Entry 4FYK (X-ray diffraction, 1.79 A resolution); this record covers chains A and B.

Chain A (and B):
Protein: Deoxyribonucleoside 5'-monophosphate N-glycosidase
From: Rattus norvegicus
Notes: EC 3.2.2.-; chain B of this document is another copy of the same molecule, construct and numbering; everything in this record applies to it too
UniProt: O35820 (RCL_RAT); residue numbers follow UniProt; this construct covers 11-151
Amino-acid sequence (152 residues; numbered 8 to 159; the number before each row is that of its first residue):
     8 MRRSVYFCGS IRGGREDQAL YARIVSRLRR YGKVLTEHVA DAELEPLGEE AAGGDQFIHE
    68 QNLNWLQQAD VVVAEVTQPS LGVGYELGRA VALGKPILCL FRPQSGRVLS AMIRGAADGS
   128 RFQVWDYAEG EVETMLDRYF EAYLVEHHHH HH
Disordered / not traced: 8-9, 46-58, 149-159 (chain B: 8-9, 44-60, 151-159)
Construct notes: expression tag (8-10, 152-159); engineered mutation Asn69 (Asp in O35820)
Small-molecule neighbours:
  - adenosine -5'-thio-monophosphate (SRA), molecule 1: Tyr13, Phe14, Cys15, Gly16, Ser17, Ile18, Arg19, Gly20, Glu44, His45, Ile65, Gln68, Asn69, Ser87, Leu88, Gly89, Val90, Glu93
  - adenosine -5'-thio-monophosphate (SRA), molecule 2: Ser117, Ala118, Met119
UniProt features mapped onto this chain:
  - binding site (5-hydroxymethyl-dUMP): Gly16, Ile18, Arg19, Gly20, Ser87, Gly89, Glu93, Ser117
  - modified residue (Phosphoserine): Ser17, Ser87, Ser112, Ser117, Ser127
  - mutagenesis: Tyr13 (Y13A: 100-fold decrease binding affinity for GMP as substrate), Glu93 (E93A: 100-fold increase in Km and 170-fold decrease in catalytic efficiency for dGMP as substrate)
Reported in the primary citation:
  - conformationally variable residues (side-chain flip): Arg19
  - catalytic residues: Tyr13, Glu93 (citing earlier work)

How chain A and chain B interact:
Pairs across the interface - 63 pairs, chain A then chain B:
  Arg19(A) with Val115(B); Leu116(B), hydrogen bond (side chain-backbone); Ser117(B); Ala118(B)
  Asp62(A) with Ala118(B); Arg121(B); Gly122(B)
  Gln63(A) with Arg121(B); Gly122(B), hydrogen bond (side chain-backbone); Ala124(B), hydrogen bond (side chain-backbone)
  His66(A) with Met119(B), hydrogen bond (side chain-backbone); Gly122(B); Ala123(B)
  Asn69(A) with Met119(B)
  Val83(A) with Leu88(B)
  Pro86(A) with Pro86(B)
  Ser87(A) with Ser87(B); Leu88(B)
  Leu88(A) with Val83(B); Ser87(B); Val90(B), hydrophobic; Gly91(B); Leu116(B), hydrophobic; Ile120(B), hydrophobic
  Gly89(A) with Ser117(B); Met119(B)
  Val90(A) with Leu88(B), hydrophobic
  Gly91(A) with Leu88(B); Gly91(B); Tyr92(B), hydrogen bond (backbone-backbone)
  Tyr92(A) with Gly91(B), hydrogen bond (backbone-backbone); Tyr92(B); Gly95(B); Val98(B), hydrophobic; Ile120(B), hydrophobic; Ala123(B)
  Gly95(A) with Tyr92(B); Arg96(B)
  Arg96(A) with Gly95(B); Val98(B)
  Val98(A) with Arg96(B)
  Ala99(A) with Ala99(B), hydrophobic
  Val115(A) with Arg19(B)
  Leu116(A) with Arg19(B), hydrogen bond (backbone-side chain); Leu88(B), hydrophobic
  Ser117(A) with Arg19(B); Leu88(B); Gly89(B), hydrogen bond (side chain-backbone)
  Ala118(A) with Arg19(B); Asp62(B)
  Met119(A) with His66(B); Asn69(B); Gly89(B)
  Ile120(A) with Leu88(B), hydrophobic; Tyr92(B), hydrophobic
  Arg121(A) with Asp62(B); Gln63(B), hydrogen bond (backbone-side chain)
  Gly122(A) with Asp62(B); Gln63(B); His66(B)
  Ala123(A) with His66(B); Tyr92(B)
  Ala124(A) with Gln63(B), hydrogen bond (backbone-side chain)
Other interface residues (no listed pair), chain A (33 interface residues in all): Gly20, Ile65, Gln85, Glu93, Leu94, Phe129
Other interface residues (no listed pair), chain B (33 interface residues in all): Gly20, Ile65, Gln85, Glu93, Leu94, Phe129

In short:
Chain A and chain B each contribute 33 residues to their interface; the contacts include 10 hydrogen bonds.
Among the polar pairs are Arg19(A)-Leu116(B), Gln63(A)-Gly122(B) and Gln63(A)-Ala124(B). Bound to chain A:
adenosine -5'-thio-monophosphate. From the paper: catalytic residues Tyr13(A) and Glu93(A); conformational
variability at Arg19(A).
Both chains are Deoxyribonucleoside 5'-monophosphate N-glycosidase (Rattus norvegicus). Entry 4FYK (Crystal
structure of rcl with 5'-phiosphorothioate-adenosine) was determined by X-ray diffraction (same publication as
4FYH and 4FYI).
